Entry 9CYY (electron microscopy, 3.00 A resolution); this record covers chains W and a of the 29 polymer chains in the assembly.

# Chain W
Molecule: RNA-directed RNA polymerase
Source organism: Mammalian orthoreovirus 3 Dearing
Notes: EC 2.7.7.48
UniProtKB: A0A0B5CSU4 (A0A0B5CSU4_9REOV); residue numbers follow UniProt; this construct covers 1-1267
Amino-acid sequence (1267 residues; row label = number of the first residue in the row):
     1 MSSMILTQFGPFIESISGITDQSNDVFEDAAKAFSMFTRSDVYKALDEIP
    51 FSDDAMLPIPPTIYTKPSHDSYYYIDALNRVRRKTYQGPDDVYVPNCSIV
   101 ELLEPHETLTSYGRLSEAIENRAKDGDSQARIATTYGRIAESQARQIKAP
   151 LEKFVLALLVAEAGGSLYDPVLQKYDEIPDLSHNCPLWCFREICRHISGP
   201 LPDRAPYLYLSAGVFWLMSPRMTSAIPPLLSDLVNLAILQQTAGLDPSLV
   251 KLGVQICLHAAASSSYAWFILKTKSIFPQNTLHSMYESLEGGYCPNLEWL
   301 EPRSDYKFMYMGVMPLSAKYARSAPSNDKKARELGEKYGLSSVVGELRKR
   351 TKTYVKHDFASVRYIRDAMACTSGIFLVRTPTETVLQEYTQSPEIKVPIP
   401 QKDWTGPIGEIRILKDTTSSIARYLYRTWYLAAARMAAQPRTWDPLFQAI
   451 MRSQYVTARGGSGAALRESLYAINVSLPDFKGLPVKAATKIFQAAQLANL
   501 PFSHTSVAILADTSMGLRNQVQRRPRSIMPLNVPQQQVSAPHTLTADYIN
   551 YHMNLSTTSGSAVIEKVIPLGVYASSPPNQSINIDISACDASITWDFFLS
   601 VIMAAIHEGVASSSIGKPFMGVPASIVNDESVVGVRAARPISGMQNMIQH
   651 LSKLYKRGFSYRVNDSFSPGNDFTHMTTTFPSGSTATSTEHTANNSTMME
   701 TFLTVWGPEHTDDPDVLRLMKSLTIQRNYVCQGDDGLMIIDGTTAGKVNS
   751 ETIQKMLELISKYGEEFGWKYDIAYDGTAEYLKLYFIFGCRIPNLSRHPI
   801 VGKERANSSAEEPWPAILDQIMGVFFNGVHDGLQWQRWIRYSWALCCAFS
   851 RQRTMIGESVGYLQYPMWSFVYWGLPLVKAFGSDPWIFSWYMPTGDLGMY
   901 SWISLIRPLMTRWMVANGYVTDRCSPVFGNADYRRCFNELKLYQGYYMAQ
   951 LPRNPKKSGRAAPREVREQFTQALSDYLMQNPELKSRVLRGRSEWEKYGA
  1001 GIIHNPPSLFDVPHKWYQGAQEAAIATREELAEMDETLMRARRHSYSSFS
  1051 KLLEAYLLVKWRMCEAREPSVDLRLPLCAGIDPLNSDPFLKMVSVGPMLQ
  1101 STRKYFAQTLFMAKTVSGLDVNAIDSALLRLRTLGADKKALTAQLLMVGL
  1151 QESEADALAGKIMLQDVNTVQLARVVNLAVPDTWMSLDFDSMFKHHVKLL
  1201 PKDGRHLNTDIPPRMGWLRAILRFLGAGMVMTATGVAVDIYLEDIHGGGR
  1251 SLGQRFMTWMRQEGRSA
Unresolved in the structure: 1-2, 857-859, 1266-1267

# Chain a
Molecule: Lambda 1
Source organism: Mammalian orthoreovirus 3 Dearing
UniProtKB: F1ARN3 (F1ARN3_9REOV); numbering as in UniProt (aligned over 1-1275)
Amino-acid sequence (1275 residues; each row starts with the number of its first residue):
     1 MKRIPRKTKGKSSGKGNDSTERADDGSSQLRDKQNNKAGPATTEPGTSNR
    51 EQYKARPGIASVQRATESAEMPMKNNDEGTPDKKGNTKGDLVNEHSEAKD
   101 EADEATKKQAKDTDKSKAQVTYSDTGINNANELSRSGNVDNEGGSNQKPM
   151 STRIAEATSAIVSKHPARVGLPPTASSGHGYQCHVCSAVLFSPLDLDAHV
   201 ASHGLHGNMTLTSSDIQRHITEFISSWQNHPIVQVSADVENKKTAQLLHA
   251 DTPRLVTWDAGLCTSFKIVPIVPAQVPQDVLAYTFFTSSYAIQSPFPEAA
   301 VSRIVVHTRWASNVDFDRDSSVIMAPPTENNIHLFKQLLNTETLSVRGAN
   351 PLMFRANVLHMLLEFVLDNLYLNRHTGFSQDHTPFTEGANLRSLPGPDAE
   401 KWYSIMYPTRMGTPNVSKICNFVASCVRNRVGRFDRAQMMNGAMSEWVDV
   451 FETSDALTVSIRGRWMARLARMNINPTEIEWALTECAQGYVTVTSPYAPS
   501 VNRLMPYRISNAERQISQIIRIMNIGNNATVIQPVLQDISVLLQRISPLQ
   551 IDPTIISNTMSTVSESTTQTLSPASSILGKLRPSNSDFSSFRVALAGWLY
   601 NGVVTTVIDDSSYPKDGGSVTSLENLWDFFILALALPLTTDPCAPVKAFM
   651 TLANMMVGFETIPMDNQIYTQSRRASAFSTPHTWPRCFMNIQLISPIDAP
   701 ILRQWAEIIHRYWPNPSQIRYGAPNVFGSANLFTPPEVLLLPIDHQPANV
   751 TTPTLDFTNELTNWRARVCELMKNLVDNQRYQPGWTQSLVSSMRGTLDKL
   801 KLIKSMTPMYLQQLAPVELAVIAPMLPFPPFQVPYVRLDRDRVPTMVGVT
   851 RQSRDTITQPALSLSTTNTTVGVPLALDARAITVALLSGKYPPDLVTNVW
   901 YADAIYPMYADTEVFSNLQRDMITCEAVQTLVTLVAQISETQYPVDRYLD
   951 WIPSLRASAATAATFAEWVNTSMKTAFDLSDMLLEPLLSGDPRMTQLAIQ
  1001 YQQYNGRTFNIIPEMPGSVIADCVQLTAEVFNHEYNLFGIARGDIIIGRV
  1051 QSTHLWSPLAPPPDLVFDRDTPGVHIFGRDCRISFGMNGAAPMIRDETGL
  1101 MVPFEGNWIFPLALWQMNTRYFNQQFDAWIKTGELRIRIEMGAYPYMLHY
  1151 YDPRQYANAWNLTSAWLEEITPTSIPSVPFMVPISSDHDISSAPAVQYII
  1201 STEYNDRSLFCTNSSSPQTIAGPDKHIPVERYNILTNPDAPPTQIQLPEV
  1251 VDLYNVVTRYAYETPPITAVVMGVP
Unresolved in the structure: 1-202

# Interface between chain W and chain a
Pairs across the interface (74):
  Pro170(W) with Gln217(a), hydrogen bond (backbone-side chain)
  Val171(W) with Gln217(a)
  Gly292(W) with Asp238(a)
  Tyr293(W) with Ser236(a); Ala237(a); Asp238(a)
  Glu298(W) with Gln544(a), hydrogen bond; Gln550(a), hydrogen bond
  Trp299(W) with Gln550(a)
  Leu300(W) with Gln550(a); Ile551(a)
  Glu301(W) with Gln550(a); Lys890(a), salt bridge
  Met309(W) with Ile551(a); Pro553(a)
  Tyr310(W) with Ser586(a); Phe588(a)
  Met311(W) with Ser586(a); Asp587(a); Phe588(a)
  Gly312(W) with Ser586(a)
  Pro315(W) with Gln537(a)
  Lys356(W) with Val239(a)
  Arg718(W) with Asp903(a), hydrogen bond (side chain-backbone); Tyr906(a); Pro907(a)
  Gly742(W) with Arg545(a), hydrogen bond (backbone-side chain)
  Thr743(W) with Arg545(a), hydrogen bond (backbone-side chain); Pro907(a)
  Thr744(W) with Leu542(a); Arg545(a), hydrogen bond (backbone-side chain); Ala904(a), hydrogen bond (side chain-backbone); Pro907(a); Met908(a)
  Ala745(W) with Pro907(a)
  Asp884(W) with Thr212(a), hydrogen bond; Ser213(a), hydrogen bond
  Ile887(W) with Leu211(a)
  Leu905(W) with Met209(a); Leu211(a)
  Arg907(W) with Gly207(a)
  Pro908(W) with Asn208(a); Met209(a); Thr210(a)
  Arg1062(W) with Gly204(a), hydrogen bond (side chain-backbone); Leu205(a)
  Cys1064(W) with His219(a)
  Ala1066(W) with His219(a); Glu222(a)
  Arg1067(W) with Phe223(a)
  Glu1068(W) with Phe223(a)
  Pro1069(W) with Phe223(a); Ser226(a); Trp227(a), hydrophobic; Asn585(a), hydrogen bond (backbone-backbone)
  Ser1070(W) with Asn585(a); Ser586(a)
  Val1071(W) with Asn585(a)
  Asp1072(W) with Trp227(a), hydrogen bond; Asn585(a)
  Leu1073(W) with Trp227(a)
  Arg1074(W) with Ser236(a)
  Val1093(W) with Phe223(a)
  Ser1094(W) with Phe223(a)
  Ser1191(W) with Arg582(a), hydrogen bond
  His1195(W) with Leu578(a); Gly579(a); Arg582(a)
  Leu1200(W) with Thr570(a)
  Arg1219(W) with Thr567(a)
  Thr1234(W) with Ile216(a)
  Val1236(W) with His219(a); Phe223(a), hydrophobic
  Val1238(W) with His219(a)
Other interface residues (no listed pair), chain W (61 interface residues in all): Gln173, Glu290, Gly291, Lys307, Met314, Leu316, Pro578, Gly746, Leu909, Trp1061, Met1063, Glu1065, Asp1188, His1196, Pro1213, Ala1233, Glu1243
Other interface residues (no listed pair), chain a (51 interface residues in all): His203, Ile220, Ile224, Asp552, Thr554, Thr568, Ser575, Arg880, Pro1275

# Overview
The interface between chain W and chain a involves 61 residues on one side and 51 on the other, with 14
hydrogen bonds and 1 salt bridge. Polar pairs include Glu301(W)-Lys890(a), Pro170(W)-Gln217(a) and
Glu298(W)-Gln544(a).
Chain W is RNA-directed RNA polymerase and chain a is Lambda 1, both from Mammalian orthoreovirus 3 Dearing;
the structure, Cryo-EM structure of MRV virion, was determined by electron microscopy together with 9CYT and
9CYX from the same study.
